Entry 6XBJ (electron microscopy, 3.88 A resolution); this record covers chains A and S of the 5 polymer chains in the assembly.

== Chain A ==
Protein: Guanine nucleotide-binding protein G(i) subunit alpha-1
From: Homo sapiens
UniProt: P63096 (GNAI1_HUMAN); residue numbers follow UniProt; this construct covers 1-354
Chain sequence (354 residues; each row starts with the number of its first residue):
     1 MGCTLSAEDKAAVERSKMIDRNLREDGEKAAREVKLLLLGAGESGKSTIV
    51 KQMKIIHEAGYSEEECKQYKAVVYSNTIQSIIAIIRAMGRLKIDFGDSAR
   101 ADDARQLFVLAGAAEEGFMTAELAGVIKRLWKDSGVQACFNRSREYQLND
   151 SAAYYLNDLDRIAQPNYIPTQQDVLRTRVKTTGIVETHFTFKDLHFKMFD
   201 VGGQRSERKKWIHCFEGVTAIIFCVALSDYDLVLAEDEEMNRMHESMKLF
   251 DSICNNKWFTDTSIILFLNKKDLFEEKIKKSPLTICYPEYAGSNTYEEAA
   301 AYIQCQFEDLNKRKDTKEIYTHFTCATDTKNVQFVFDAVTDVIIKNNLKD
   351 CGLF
Not modelled in the structure: 1-4, 55-182, 234-240
Swiss-Prot annotation at these positions:
  - region: Lys35 to Thr48 (G1 motif), Asp173 to Thr181 (G2 motif), Phe196 to Arg205 (G3 motif), Ile265 to Asp272 (G4 motif), Thr324 to Thr329 (G5 motif)
  - binding site (GTP): Glu43 to Thr48, Ser151, Leu175 to Thr181, Asp200 to Gln204, Asn269 to Asp272, Ala326
  - binding site (Mg(2+)): Ser47, Thr181
  - modified residue: Arg178 (ADP-ribosylarginine), Gln204 (Deamidated glutamine), Cys351 (ADP-ribosylcysteine)
  - lipidation: Gly2 (N-myristoyl glycine), Cys3 (S-palmitoyl cysteine)

== Chain S ==
Protein: scFv16
From: Mus musculus
Notes: antibody fragment or engineered binder
Chain sequence (259 residues; row label = number of the first residue in the row; note: 3 numbers in that range are skipped by the numbering (no residue carries them; nothing is unmodelled there); a row labelled like 120A-120O holds insertion residues (120A, then the next letters in order)):
     1 DVQLVESGGGLVQPGGSRKLSCSASGFAFSSFGMHWVRQAPEKGLEWVAY
    51 ISSGSGTIYYADTVKGRFTISRDDPKNTLFLQMTSLRSEDTAMYYCVRSI
   101 YYYGSSPFDFWGQGTTLTVS
120A-120O SGGGGSGGGGSGGGG
   124 SDIVMTQATSSVPVTPGESVSISCRSSKSLLHSNGNTYLYWFLQRPGQSP
   174 QLLIYRMSNLASGVPDRFSGSGSGTAFTLTISRLEAEDVGVYYCMQHLEY
   224 PLTFGAGTKLELKAAAHHHHHHHH
Not modelled in the structure: 120A-120O, 236-247
Disulfide bonds: Cys22-Cys96, Cys147-Cys217

== Interface between chain A and chain S ==
Residue-residue contacts - 23 pairs, chain A then chain S:
  Leu5(A) - His155(S)  hydrogen bond (backbone-side chain)
  Ser6(A) - His155(S)
  Ser6(A) - Asn157(S)
  Ser6(A) - Tyr161(S)
  Ser6(A) - Leu221(S)
  Ala7(A) - His220(S)
  Ala7(A) - Leu221(S)
  Ala7(A) - Tyr223(S)  hydrophobic
  Glu8(A) - Tyr101(S)
  Glu8(A) - Tyr161(S)
  Glu8(A) - Tyr163(S)  hydrogen bond
  Glu8(A) - Arg179(S)  salt bridge
  Glu8(A) - His220(S)
  Asp9(A) - Asn157(S)  hydrogen bond
  Ala11(A) - Tyr101(S)  hydrophobic
  Ala12(A) - Tyr101(S)
  Glu14(A) - Ser52(S)  hydrogen bond
  Glu14(A) - Ser53(S)
  Glu14(A) - Gly56(S)
  Glu14(A) - Thr57(S)  hydrogen bond
  Arg15(A) - Ile100(S)
  Arg15(A) - Tyr102(S)
  Met18(A) - Ser53(S)  hydrogen bond
Other interface residues (no listed pair), chain A (11 interface residues in all): Lys10
Other interface residues (no listed pair), chain S (20 interface residues in all): Ser31, Tyr50, Tyr59, Pro107, Glu222

== In short ==
The interface between chain A and chain S involves 11 residues on one side and 20 on the other; the contacts
include 6 hydrogen bonds and 1 salt bridge. Polar pairs include Glu8(A)-Arg179(S), Leu5(A)-His155(S) and
Glu8(A)-Tyr163(S).
Here chain A is Guanine nucleotide-binding protein G(i) subunit alpha-1 (Homo sapiens) and chain S is scFv16
(Mus musculus). Entry 6XBJ (Structure of human SMO-D384R complex with Gi) was determined by electron
microscopy (same publication as 6XBK, 6XBL and 6XBM).
